6Y5I - chains D and E of the 6 polymer chains in the assembly; structure by electron microscopy, 5.50 A resolution (low resolution: residue-level contacts below are approximate; hydrogen-bond / salt-bridge calls are withheld).

[Chain D]
Protein: X-31 Influenza Haemagglutinin HA2
Organism: unidentified influenza virus
Reference sequence: P03437 (HEMA_I68A0); residues 1-172 here correspond to UniProt positions 346-517 (UniProt number = residue number + 345)
Chain sequence (172 residues; row label = number of the first residue in the row):
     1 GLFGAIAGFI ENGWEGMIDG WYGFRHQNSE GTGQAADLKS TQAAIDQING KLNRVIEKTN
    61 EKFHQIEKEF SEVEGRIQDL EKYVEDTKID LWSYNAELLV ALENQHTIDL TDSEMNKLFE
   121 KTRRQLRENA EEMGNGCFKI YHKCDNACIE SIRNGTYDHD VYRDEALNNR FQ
Curated features (UniProtKB/Swiss-Prot):
  - glycosylation: Asn154 (N-linked (GlcNAc...) asparagine)
Disulfide bonds: Cys144-Cys148
Glycans and other covalent adducts: N-acetylglucosamine (NAG) linked to Asn154
From the paper describing this entry:
  - mutagenesis - R54K, Q105K, H106A: decreased stability (citing earlier work)

[Chain E]
Protein: X-31 Influenza Haemagglutinin HA1
Organism: unidentified influenza virus
Reference sequence: P03437 (HEMA_I68A0); residues 8-325 here correspond to UniProt positions 24-341 (UniProt number = residue number + 16)
Chain sequence (318 residues; row label = number of the first residue in the row):
     8 NSTATLCLGH HAVPNGTLVK TITDDQIEVT NATELVQSSS TGKICNNPHR ILDGIDCTLI
    68 DALLGDPHCD VFQNETWDLF VERSKAFSNC YPYDVPDYAS LRSLVASSGT LEFITEGFTW
   128 TGVTQNGGSN ACKRGPGSGF FSRLNWLTKS GSTYPVLNVT MPNNDNFDKL YIWGIHHPST
   188 NQEQTSLYVQ ASGRVTVSTR RSQQTIIPNI GSRPWVRGLS SRISIYWTIV KPGDVLVINS
   248 NGNLIAPRGY FKMRTGKSSI MRSDAPIDTC ISECITPNGS IPNDKPFQNV NKITYGACPK
   308 YVKQNTLKLA TGMRNVPE
Curated features (UniProtKB/Swiss-Prot):
  - glycosylation (N-linked (GlcNAc...) asparagine): Asn8, Asn22, Asn38, Asn81, Asn165, Asn285
Disulfide bonds: Cys52-Cys277, Cys64-Cys76, Cys97-Cys139, Cys281-Cys305
Glycans and other covalent adducts: N-acetylglucosamine (NAG) linked to Asn38, Asn81, Asn165, Asn285
From the paper describing this entry:
  - post-translational modification sites: Asn165
  - binding site for beta-D-mannopyranose: Trp222
  - mutagenesis - T30S: decreased stability (citing earlier work)

[Chain D / chain E interface]
Residue-residue contacts - 6 pairs, chain D then chain E:
  Glu72(D) - Arg208(E)
  Val73(D) - Leu111(E)
  Val73(D) - Ile236(E)
  Glu74(D) - Ser107(E)
  Gly75(D) - Ser107(E)
  Arg76(D) - Ser107(E)
Also at the interface, not in a pair above, chain D (6 interface residues in all): Ser71
Also at the interface, not in a pair above, chain E (6 interface residues in all): Asp104, Lys238

[Overview]
Chain D and chain E each contribute 6 residues to their interface. The paper reports a binding site for
beta-D-mannopyranose at Trp222(E); R54K, Q105K and H106A of chain D reduce stability.
Chain D is X-31 Influenza Haemagglutinin HA2 and chain E is X-31 Influenza Haemagglutinin HA1, both from
unidentified influenza virus; the structure, Dilated form 1 of X-31 Influenza Haemagglutinin at pH 5 (State
II), was determined by electron microscopy, deposited together with 6Y5G, 6Y5H, 6Y5J, 6Y5K and 6Y5L.
